4JX6 - chains A and C of the 4 polymer chains in the assembly; structure by X-ray diffraction, 2.78 A resolution.

== Chain A (and C) ==
Protein: Pyruvate carboxylase
Organism: Rhizobium etli
Notes: EC 6.4.1.1; chain C of this document is another copy of the same molecule, construct and numbering; everything in this record applies to it too
Reference sequence: Q2K340 (Q2K340_RHIEC); numbering as in UniProt (aligned over 465-1067)
Sequence (632 residues; row label = number of the first residue in the row):
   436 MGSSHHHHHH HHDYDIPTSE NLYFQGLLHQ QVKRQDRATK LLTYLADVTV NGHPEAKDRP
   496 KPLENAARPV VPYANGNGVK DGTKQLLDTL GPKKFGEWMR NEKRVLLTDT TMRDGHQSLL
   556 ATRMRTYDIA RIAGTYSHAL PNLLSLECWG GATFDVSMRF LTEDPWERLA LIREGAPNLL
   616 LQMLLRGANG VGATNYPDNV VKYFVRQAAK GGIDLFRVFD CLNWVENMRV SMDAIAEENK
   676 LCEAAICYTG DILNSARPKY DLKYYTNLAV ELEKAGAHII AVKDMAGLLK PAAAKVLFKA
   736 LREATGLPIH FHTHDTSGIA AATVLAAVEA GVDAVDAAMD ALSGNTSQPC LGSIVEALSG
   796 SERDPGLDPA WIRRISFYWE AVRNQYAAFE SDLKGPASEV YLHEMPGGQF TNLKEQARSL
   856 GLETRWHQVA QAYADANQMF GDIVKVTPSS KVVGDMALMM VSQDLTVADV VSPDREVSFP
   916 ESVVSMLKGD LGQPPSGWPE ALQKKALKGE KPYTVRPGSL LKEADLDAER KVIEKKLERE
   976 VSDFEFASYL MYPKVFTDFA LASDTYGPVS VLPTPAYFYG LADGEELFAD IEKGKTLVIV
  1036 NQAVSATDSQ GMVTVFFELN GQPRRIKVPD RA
Unresolved in the structure: 436-470, 1028-1029 (chain C: 436-470, 501, 907-914)
Modified positions: K718 (lysine nz-carboxylic acid; KCX)
Sequence notes: expression tag (436-464); engineered mutation A628 (Tyr in Q2K340)
Metal / ion sites: Mg2+: M534, R535, E537, D768; Zn2+: D549, K718, H747, H749
Residues lining bound ligands: pyruvic acid (PYR): R548, D549, Q552, G586, A587, L619, R621, F654, K718, V881, T882
What the authors report for this chain:
  - binding site for pyruvic acid: R621
  - conformationally variable residues (loop rearrangement, order/disorder transition): R621
  - mutagenesis - D590A (350-fold): decreased catalytic activity on pyruvate
  - mutagenesis - D590A: abolished catalytic activity on biocytin
  - catalytic residues: R548, Q552, R621, T882 (citing earlier work)
  - mutagenesis - D590A (3.1-fold): increased catalytic activity on biotin
  - mutagenesis - D590A: abolished catalytic activity on oxamate

== Interface between chain A and chain C ==
Pairs across the interface - 54 pairs, chain A then chain C:
  K725(A) - E791(C)  salt bridge
  P726(A) - L760(C)  hydrophobic
  S752(A) - C785(C)
  S752(A) - S788(C)  hydrogen bond (backbone-side chain)
  I754(A) - A756(C)  hydrophobic
  I754(A) - S788(C)
  A756(A) - G753(C)
  A756(A) - I754(C)  hydrophobic
  A757(A) - A757(C)  hydrophobic
  L760(A) - P726(C)  hydrophobic
  L760(A) - A757(C)  hydrophobic
  D775(A) - P831(C)
  D775(A) - S833(C)  hydrogen bond
  S778(A) - P831(C)
  G779(A) - P831(C)
  C785(A) - S752(C)
  C785(A) - P831(C)  hydrophobic
  G787(A) - S833(C)
  S788(A) - S752(C)  hydrogen bond (side chain-backbone)
  S788(A) - I754(C)
  S788(A) - S833(C)
  S788(A) - Y836(C)
  E791(A) - K725(C)  hydrogen bond (backbone-side chain)
  E791(A) - Y836(C)
  A792(A) - K725(C)
  A792(A) - I754(C)  hydrophobic
  R808(A) - S833(C)
  R808(A) - E834(C)
  R808(A) - L837(C)
  F812(A) - E834(C)
  F812(A) - H862(C)
  E815(A) - H862(C)  salt bridge
  R818(A) - K829(C)
  N819(A) - K829(C)
  K829(A) - R818(C)
  K829(A) - N819(C)
  K829(A) - E825(C)  salt bridge
  P831(A) - D775(C)
  P831(A) - S778(C)
  P831(A) - G779(C)
  P831(A) - C785(C)  hydrophobic
  A832(A) - D775(C)
  S833(A) - D775(C)  hydrogen bond
  S833(A) - G787(C)
  S833(A) - S788(C)
  S833(A) - R808(C)  hydrogen bond (backbone-side chain)
  E834(A) - R808(C)
  E834(A) - F812(C)
  Y836(A) - S788(C)
  Y836(A) - E791(C)
  L837(A) - R808(C)
  E858(A) - N500(C)
  H862(A) - F812(C)
  H862(A) - E815(C)  salt bridge
Other interface residues (no listed pair), chain A (35 interface residues in all): D750, G753, I789, E825, G830, T859
Other interface residues (no listed pair), chain C (34 interface residues in all): D750, I789, A792, G830, A832

== In short ==
Chain A and chain C form an interface of 35 and 34 residues respectively; the contacts include 6 hydrogen
bonds and 4 salt bridges. Among the polar pairs are K725(A)-E791(C), E815(A)-H862(C) and K829(A)-E825(C). From
the paper: catalytic residues R548(A), Q552(A) and R621(A) among others; D590A of chain A reduces catalytic
activity on pyruvate.
Both chains are Pyruvate carboxylase (Rhizobium etli). Entry 4JX6 (Structure of the carboxyl transferase
domain Y628A from Rhizobium etli pyruvate carboxylase with pyruvate) was determined by X-ray diffraction (same
publication as 4JX4 and 4JX5).
